PDB entry 4U5E | X-ray diffraction, 3.51 A resolution | chains A and B of the 6 polymer chains in the assembly

[Chain A (and B)]
Name: Glutamate receptor 2
From: Rattus norvegicus
Notes: chain B of this document is another copy of the same molecule, construct and numbering; everything in this record applies to it too
Reference sequence: P19491 (GRIA2_RAT); aligned to UniProt positions 25-838 over residues 6-824 (the alignment contains insertions or deletions, so no single offset holds)
Sequence (814 residues; row label = number of the first residue in the row; note: 5 numbers in that range are skipped by the numbering (no residue carries them; nothing is unmodelled there)):
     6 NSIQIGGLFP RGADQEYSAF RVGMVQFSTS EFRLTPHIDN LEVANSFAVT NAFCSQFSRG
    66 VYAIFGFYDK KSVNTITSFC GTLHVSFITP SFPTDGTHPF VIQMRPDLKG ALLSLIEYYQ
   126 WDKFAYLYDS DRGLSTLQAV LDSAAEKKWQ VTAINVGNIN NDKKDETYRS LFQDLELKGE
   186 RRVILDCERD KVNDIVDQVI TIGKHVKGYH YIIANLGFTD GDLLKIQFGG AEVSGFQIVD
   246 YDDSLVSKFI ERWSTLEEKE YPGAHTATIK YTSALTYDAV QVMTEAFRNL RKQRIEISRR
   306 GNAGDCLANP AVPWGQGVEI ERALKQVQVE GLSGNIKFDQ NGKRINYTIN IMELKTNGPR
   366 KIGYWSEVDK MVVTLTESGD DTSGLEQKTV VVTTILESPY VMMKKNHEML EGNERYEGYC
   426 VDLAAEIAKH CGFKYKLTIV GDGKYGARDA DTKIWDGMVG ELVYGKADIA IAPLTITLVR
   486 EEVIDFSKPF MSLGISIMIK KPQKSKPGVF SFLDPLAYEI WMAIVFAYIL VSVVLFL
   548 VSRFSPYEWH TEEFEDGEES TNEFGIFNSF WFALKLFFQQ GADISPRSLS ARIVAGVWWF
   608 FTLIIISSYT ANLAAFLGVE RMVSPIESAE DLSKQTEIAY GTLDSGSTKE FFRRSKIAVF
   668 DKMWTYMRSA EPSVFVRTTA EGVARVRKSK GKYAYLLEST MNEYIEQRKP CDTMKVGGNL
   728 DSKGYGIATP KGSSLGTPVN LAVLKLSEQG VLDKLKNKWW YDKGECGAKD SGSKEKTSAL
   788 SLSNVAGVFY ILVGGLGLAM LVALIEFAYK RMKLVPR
Unresolved in the structure: 383-390, 548-596, 776-784, 815-824 (chain B: 386-389, 548-596, 775-782, 815-824)
Differences from the reference sequence: engineered mutation Gly184 (Lys203 in P19491), Glu237 (Asn256 in P19491), Asp385 (Asn406 in P19491), Gln392 (Asn413 in P19491), Asp461 (Asn482 in P19491), Ala528 (Cys549 in P19491), Leu535 (Gly556 in P19491), Glu565 (Ser586 in P19491), Phe577 (Leu598 in P19491), Ala580 (Ser601 in P19491), Lys582 (Gly603 in P19491), Leu583 (Ala604 in P19491), Phe585 (Met606 in P19491), Ala589 (Cys610 in P19491), Ala598 (Gly619 in P19491), Ala602 (Gly623 in P19491), Gly625 (Thr646 in P19491), Ala815 (Cys836 in P19491), Arg818 (Ser839 in P19491), Met819 (Arg840 in P19491), Lys820 (Ala841 in P19491), Leu821 (Glu842 in P19491), Val822 (Ala843 in P19491), Pro823 (Lys844 in P19491)
Cystine bridges: Cys59-Cys311, Cys718-Cys773
Covalent attachments: N-acetylglucosamine (NAG) linked to Asn351
Small-molecule neighbours:
  - FWF (N,N'-[biphenyl-4,4'-diyldi(2R)propane-2,1-diyl]dipropane-2-sulfonamide): Ile481, Lys493, Pro494, Phe495, Met496, Ser497, Ser729, Lys730, Gly731, Val750, Leu751, Ser754
  - 3-(carboxymethyl)-4-isopropenylproline (KAI): Glu402, Tyr450, Pro478, Leu479, Thr480, Arg485, Leu650, Ser652, Gly653, Ser654, Thr655, Thr686, Glu705, Met708, Tyr732
UniProt features mapped onto this chain:
  - binding site (L-glutamate): Thr482
  - glycosylation: Asn351 (N-linked (GlcNAc...) asparagine)
From the paper describing this entry:
  - mutagenesis - I633A, I633E: decreased signaling
  - mutagenesis - I633A, I633E: unchanged expression

[Interface between chain A and chain B]
Pairs across the interface - 86 pairs, chain A then chain B:
  Asn50(A) with Ser83(B), hydrogen bond
  Ser51(A) with Asn79(B); Ser83(B), hydrogen bond (backbone-side chain)
  Phe52(A) with Ser83(B), hydrogen bond (backbone-side chain); Phe84(B), hydrophobic; Thr87(B); Leu88(B), hydrophobic; Cys311(B)
  Thr55(A) with Phe84(B); Leu312(B)
  Asn56(A) with Leu312(B), hydrogen bond (side chain-backbone)
  Cys59(A) with Leu312(B), hydrophobic
  Lys76(A) with Asn79(B)
  Asn79(A) with Ser51(B), hydrogen bond (backbone-side chain); Lys76(B)
  Thr80(A) with Ser51(B); Thr80(B), hydrogen bond
  Ser83(A) with Asn50(B), hydrogen bond; Ser51(B), hydrogen bond (side chain-backbone); Phe52(B), hydrogen bond (side chain-backbone)
  Phe84(A) with Phe52(B), hydrophobic; Thr55(B)
  Thr87(A) with Phe52(B)
  Tyr133(A) with Gln143(B)
  Leu139(A) with Leu139(B), hydrophobic; Gln143(B)
  Gln143(A) with Ser135(B); Leu139(B); Asn160(B)
  Leu146(A) with Leu146(B), hydrophobic; Ala158(B), hydrophobic
  Asp147(A) with Tyr133(B); Ala158(B)
  Ala150(A) with Thr157(B)
  Gln155(A) with Gln155(B)
  Thr157(A) with Ala150(B)
  Ala158(A) with Leu146(B), hydrophobic; Asp147(B)
  Ile159(A) with Asp147(B)
  Asn160(A) with Gln143(B), hydrogen bond; Asp147(B)
  Asn163(A) with Asp100(B)
  Asp310(A) with Asp310(B)
  Cys311(A) with Phe52(B)
  Leu312(A) with Thr55(B); Asn56(B), hydrogen bond (backbone-side chain); Cys59(B), hydrophobic
  Asn314(A) with Asn56(B), hydrogen bond
  Ala316(A) with Phe52(B), hydrophobic
  Asp519(A) with Leu787(B)
  Pro520(A) with Leu787(B)
  Leu521(A) with Leu787(B)
  Ala522(A) with Leu787(B)
  Glu524(A) with Leu789(B)
  Ile525(A) with Leu787(B), hydrophobic; Ser788(B)
  Ala528(A) with Phe796(B)
  Ile529(A) with Phe796(B)
  Ala532(A) with Phe796(B), hydrophobic; Leu799(B), hydrophobic
  Leu535(A) with Leu803(B), hydrophobic
  Val536(A) with Leu799(B), hydrophobic; Leu803(B), hydrophobic
  Val539(A) with Leu803(B), hydrophobic; Ala806(B), hydrophobic
  Ser597(A) with Ala806(B); Val809(B); Ala810(B); Glu813(B)
  Ile600(A) with Leu805(B), hydrophobic; Ala806(B), hydrophobic
  Val601(A) with Leu803(B), hydrophobic; Ala806(B), hydrophobic
  Val604(A) with Ile798(B); Leu799(B), hydrophobic
  Phe608(A) with Val795(B), hydrophobic; Phe796(B), hydrophobic
  Leu610(A) with Ile613(B), hydrophobic
  Ile611(A) with Val795(B), hydrophobic
  Ser614(A) with Tyr616(B); Thr617(B)
  Ala618(A) with Thr617(B); Leu620(B), hydrophobic; Ala621(B), hydrophobic
  Val626(A) with Ser785(B)
  Thr643(A) with Asp769(B)
Also at the interface, not in a pair above, chain A (63 interface residues in all): Lys75, Leu88, Leu542, Trp605, Ile612, Ser615, Thr617, Asn619, Phe623, Asp668, Lys669
Also at the interface, not in a pair above, chain B (56 interface residues in all): Lys75, Leu142, Ala313, Lys761, Gly771, Ala786, Gly802, Met807

[Summary]
The interface between chain A and chain B involves 63 residues on one side and 56 on the other, with 12
hydrogen bonds. Among the polar pairs are Asn50(A)-Ser83(B), Ser51(A)-Ser83(B) and Phe52(A)-Ser83(B). The
paper reports that I633A and I633E of chain A reduce signaling; I633A and I633E of chain A leave expression
unchanged.
Chain A and chain B are both Glutamate receptor 2 (Rattus norvegicus); the structure, Crystal structure of
GluA2 T625G, con-ikot-ikot snail toxin, partial agonist KA and postitive modulator (R,R)-2b complex, was
determined by X-ray diffraction together with 4U5B, 4U5C, 4U5D and 4U5F from the same study.
